Entry 6CW6 (X-ray diffraction, 2.85 A resolution); this record covers chains C and D of the 4 polymer chains in the assembly.

# Chain C
Name: Chimeric T cell antigen receptor alpha chain
From: Mus musculus
UniProtKB: K7N5M3 (K7N5M3_HUMAN); residues 94-208 here correspond to UniProt positions 96-210 (UniProt number = residue number + 2)
Chain sequence (209 residues; row label = number of the first residue in the row; numbering starts at 0):
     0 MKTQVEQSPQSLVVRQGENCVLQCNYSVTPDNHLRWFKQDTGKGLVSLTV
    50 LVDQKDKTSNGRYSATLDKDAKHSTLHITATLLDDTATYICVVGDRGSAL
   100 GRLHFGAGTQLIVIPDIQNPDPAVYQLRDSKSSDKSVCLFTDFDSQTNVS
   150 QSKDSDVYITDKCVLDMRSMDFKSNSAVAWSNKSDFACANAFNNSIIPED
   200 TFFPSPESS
Disordered / not traced: 0-1, 183, 205-208
Disulfide bonds: Cys-23/Cys-90, Cys-137/Cys-187

# Chain D
Name: Chimeric T cell antigen receptor beta chain Vb8.2
From: Mus musculus
UniProtKB: K7N5M4 (K7N5M4_HUMAN); residues 130-240 here correspond to UniProt positions 138-248 (UniProt number = residue number + 8)
Chain sequence (241 residues; numbered 0 to 240; the number before each row is that of its first residue; numbering starts at 0):
     0 MEAAVTQSPRNKVAVTGGKVTLSCNQTNNHNNMYWYRQDTGHGLRLIHYS
    50 YGAGSTEKGDIPDGYKASRPSQENFSLILELATPSQTSVYFCASGDEGYT
   100 QYFGPGTRLLVLEDLRNVTPPKVSLFEPSKAEISHTQKATLVCLATGFYP
   150 DHVELSWWVNGKEVHSGVCTDPQPLKEQPALNDSRYSLSSRLRVSATFWQ
   200 NPRNHFRCQVQFYGLSENDEWTQDRAKPVTQIVSAEAWGRA
Disordered / not traced: 0-1
Disulfide bonds: Cys-23/Cys-91, Cys-142/Cys-207
Differences from the reference sequence: conflict Ser-186 (Ala194 in K7N5M4)

# Chain C / chain D interface
Pairs across the interface (90; chain C residue first):
  Asn-31(C) with Tyr-98(D)
  His-32(C) with Tyr-98(D)
  Arg-34(C) with Thr-99(D)
  Gln-38(C) with Gln-37(D), hydrogen bond; Phe-90(D)
  Gly-41(C) with Arg-107(D)
  Leu-44(C) with Phe-102(D), hydrophobic
  Val-51(C) with Tyr-98(D)
  Ile-89(C) with Gln-37(D)
  Arg-95(C) with Tyr-98(D)
  Gly-96(C) with Tyr-98(D)
  Ser-97(C) with Glu-96(D); Gly-97(D); Tyr-98(D)
  Ala-98(C) with Asn-31(D); Tyr-33(D); Asp-95(D); Glu-96(D), hydrogen bond (backbone-backbone); Gly-97(D), hydrogen bond (backbone-backbone)
  Arg-101(C) with Tyr-48(D), hydrogen bond; Asp-59(D), salt bridge
  Leu-102(C) with Tyr-35(D); Gln-100(D)
  Phe-104(C) with Tyr-35(D), hydrophobic; Gly-42(D); Leu-43(D); Phe-102(D), hydrophobic
  Gly-105(C) with Gly-42(D)
  Ala-106(C) with Gly-40(D); His-41(D); Gly-42(D)
  Asp-120(C) with His-134(D), salt bridge
  Tyr-124(C) with Ser-128(D); Ala-130(D); Glu-131(D); His-134(D); Thr-135(D)
  Gln-125(C) with Ser-128(D)
  Leu-126(C) with Phe-125(D); Glu-126(D); Thr-139(D); Val-141(D), hydrophobic
  Arg-127(C) with Phe-125(D); Glu-126(D), hydrogen bond (backbone-backbone)
  Asp-128(C) with Ser-123(D); Leu-124(D); Phe-125(D)
  Ser-129(C) with Leu-124(D), hydrogen bond (backbone-backbone); Glu-126(D); Glu-235(D)
  Ser-135(C) with Phe-125(D)
  Val-136(C) with Phe-125(D), hydrophobic
  Leu-138(C) with Thr-139(D)
  Thr-140(C) with Arg-192(D)
  Asp-141(C) with Thr-135(D); Arg-192(D), salt bridge
  Tyr-157(C) with Glu-176(D), hydrogen bond (side chain-backbone); Gln-177(D)
  Ile-158(C) with Leu-174(D)
  Thr-159(C) with Asp-170(D), hydrogen bond; Ser-188(D); Arg-190(D), hydrogen bond
  Asp-160(C) with Arg-190(D)
  Cys-162(C) with Cys-168(D), disulfide; Thr-169(D); Arg-190(D)
  Val-163(C) with Cys-168(D)
  Leu-164(C) with Gly-166(D); Val-167(D); Cys-168(D), hydrophobic; Arg-192(D)
  Asp-165(C) with Ser-165(D); Gly-166(D), hydrogen bond (backbone-backbone)
  Met-166(C) with Lys-137(D); Ser-165(D); Arg-192(D); Val-193(D)
  Arg-167(C) with Ser-165(D), hydrogen bond (backbone-side chain)
  Met-169(C) with Ser-194(D)
  Phe-171(C) with Lys-137(D); Arg-192(D)
  Ser-173(C) with Arg-192(D), hydrogen bond
  Ser-175(C) with Arg-190(D)
  Ala-176(C) with Arg-190(D)
  Val-177(C) with Ser-188(D); Arg-190(D)
  Trp-179(C) with Leu-143(D), hydrophobic; Ser-186(D)
  Phe-201(C) with His-134(D)
  Pro-203(C) with Ala-130(D), hydrophobic
Also at the interface, not in a pair above, chain C (54 interface residues in all): Phe-36, Lys-42, Gly-43, Val-49, Leu-99, Lys-134
Also at the interface, not in a pair above, chain D (55 interface residues in all): Leu-45, Tyr-50, Pro-104, Pro-127, Leu-140, Lys-175, Ala-236
Disulfides between the chains: Cys-162(C)/Cys-168(D)

# In short
54 residues of chain C and 55 residues of chain D are in contact, with 1 disulfide bond, 12 hydrogen bonds and
3 salt bridges. Polar contacts include Arg-101(C)/Asp-59(D), Asp-120(C)/His-134(D) and Asp-141(C)/Arg-192(D).
Chain C is Chimeric T cell antigen receptor alpha chain and chain D is Chimeric T cell antigen receptor beta
chain Vb8.2, both from Mus musculus; the structure, Structure of alpha-GC[8,18] bound by CD1d and in complex
with the Va14Vb8.2 TCR, was determined by X-ray diffraction together with 6C5M, 6C69, 6C6A, 6C6C, 6C6E, 6C6H
and 10 further entries from the same study.
